PDB entry 9G0P | electron microscopy, 3.00 A resolution | chains E and F of the 12 polymer chains in the assembly

# Chain E (and F)
Name: Tubulin beta-4 chain
From: Xenopus laevis
Notes: chain F of this document is another copy of the same molecule, construct and numbering; everything in this record applies to it too
UniProtKB: P30883 (TBB4_XENLA); residues 1-445 here = UniProt positions 1-445
Chain sequence (445 residues; row label = number of the first residue in the row):
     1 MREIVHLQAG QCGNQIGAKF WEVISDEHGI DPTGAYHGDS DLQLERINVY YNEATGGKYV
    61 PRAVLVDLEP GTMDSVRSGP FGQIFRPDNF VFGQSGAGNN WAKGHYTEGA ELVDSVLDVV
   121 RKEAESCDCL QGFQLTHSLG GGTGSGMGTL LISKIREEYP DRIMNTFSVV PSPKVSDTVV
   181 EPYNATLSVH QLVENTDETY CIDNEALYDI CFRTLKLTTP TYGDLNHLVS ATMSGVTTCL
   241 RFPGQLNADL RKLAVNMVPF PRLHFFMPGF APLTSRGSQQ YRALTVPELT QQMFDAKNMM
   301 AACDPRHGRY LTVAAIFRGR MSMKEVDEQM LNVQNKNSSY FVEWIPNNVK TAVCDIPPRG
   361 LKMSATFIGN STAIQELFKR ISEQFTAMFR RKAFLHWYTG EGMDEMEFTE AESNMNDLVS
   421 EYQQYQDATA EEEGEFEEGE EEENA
Unresolved in the structure: 431-445
Residues lining bound ligands:
  - GDP (guanosine-5'-diphosphate): Gly-10, Gln-11, Cys-12, Gln-15, Ile-16, Asp-67, Asn-99, Ser-138, Gly-140, Gly-141, Gly-142, Thr-143, Gly-144, Asp-177, Glu-181, Asn-204, Tyr-222, Leu-225, Asn-226
  - GTP: Gln-245, Leu-246, Lys-252
Swiss-Prot annotation at these positions:
  - motif: Met-1 to Ile-4 (MREI motif)
  - binding site (GTP): Gln-11, Glu-69, Ser-138, Gly-142, Thr-143, Gly-144, Asn-204, Asn-226
  - binding site (Mg(2+)): Glu-69
  - modified residue: Glu-438 (5-glutamyl polyglutamate)

# Interface between chain E and chain F
Residue-residue contacts - 13 pairs, chain E then chain F:
  Ala-54(E) / Gln-280(F)
  Ala-54(E) / Arg-282(F)
  Thr-55(E) / Arg-282(F)
  Thr-55(E) / Ala-283(F)  hydrogen bond (side chain-backbone)
  Lys-58(E) / Gln-280(F)
  Val-60(E) / Tyr-281(F)  hydrophobic
  Gln-83(E) / Tyr-281(F)  hydrogen bond (backbone-side chain)
  Ile-84(E) / Tyr-281(F)
  Phe-85(E) / Tyr-281(F)
  Arg-86(E) / Tyr-281(F)  hydrogen bond (side chain-backbone)
  Pro-87(E) / Ser-278(F)
  Pro-87(E) / Tyr-281(F)
  Glu-125(E) / Lys-336(F)  salt bridge
Other interface residues (no listed pair), chain E (12 interface residues in all): Glu-53, Lys-122
Other interface residues (no listed pair), chain F (7 interface residues in all): Gln-291

# Summary
12 residues of chain E and 7 residues of chain F are in contact, with 3 hydrogen bonds and 1 salt bridge.
Polar contacts include Glu-125(E)/Lys-336(F), Thr-55(E)/Ala-283(F) and Gln-83(E)/Tyr-281(F). Chain E binds GDP
and GTP.
Chain E and chain F are both Tubulin beta-4 chain (Xenopus laevis); the structure, Xenopus laevis undecorated
microtubule - 14 protofilament, 3-start helix, was determined by electron microscopy (same publication as
9FVJ, 9G0O, 9G0Q, 9G0R, 9G0S and 9G0T).
